PDB entry 4ZUK | X-ray diffraction, 2.00 A resolution | chains A and B of the 4 polymer chains in the assembly

Chain A (and B):
Protein: Alpha-aminoadipic semialdehyde dehydrogenase
Source organism: Homo sapiens
Notes: EC 1.2.1.31, 1.2.1.3, 1.2.1.8; chain B of this document is another copy of the same molecule, construct and numbering; everything in this record applies to it too
Reference sequence: P49419 (AL7A1_HUMAN), isoform P49419-2; residue numbers follow UniProt; this construct covers 1-511
Sequence (513 residues; row label = number of the first residue in the row; numbers below 1 keep their minus sign (Gly-1 is residue -1)):
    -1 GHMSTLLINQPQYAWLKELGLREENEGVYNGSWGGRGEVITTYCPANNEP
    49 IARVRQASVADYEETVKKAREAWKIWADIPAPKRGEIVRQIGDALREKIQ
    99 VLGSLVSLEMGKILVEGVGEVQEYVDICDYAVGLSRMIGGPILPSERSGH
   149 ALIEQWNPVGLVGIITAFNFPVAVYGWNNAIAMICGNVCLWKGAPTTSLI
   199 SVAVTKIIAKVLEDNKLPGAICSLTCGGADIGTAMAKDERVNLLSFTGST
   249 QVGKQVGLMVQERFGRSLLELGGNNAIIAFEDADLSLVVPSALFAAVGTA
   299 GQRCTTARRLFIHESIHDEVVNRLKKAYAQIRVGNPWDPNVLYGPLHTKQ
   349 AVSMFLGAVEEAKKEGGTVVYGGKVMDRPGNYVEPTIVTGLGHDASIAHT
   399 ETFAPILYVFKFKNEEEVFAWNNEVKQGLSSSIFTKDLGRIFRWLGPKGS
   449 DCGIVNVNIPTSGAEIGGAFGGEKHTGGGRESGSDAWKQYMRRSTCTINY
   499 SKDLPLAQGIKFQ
Disordered / not traced: -1 to 2
Construct notes: expression tag (-1 to 0)
Ligand contacts: NAD (nicotinamide-adenine-dinucleotide): Ile163, Thr164, Ala165, Phe166, Lys190, Gly191, Ala192, Pro193, Gly225, Gly226, Ala227, Gly230, Thr231, Phe244, Thr245, Gly246, Ser247, Val250, Val254
From the paper describing this entry:
  - catalytic residues: Cys302 (citing earlier work)
  - specificity-determining residues: Trp175 (proposed by the authors, not directly observed)

Chain A / chain B interface:
Contacting residue pairs (156):
  Trp71(A) - Pro445(B)
  Trp71(A) - Lys446(B)
  Lys72(A) - Lys446(B)  hydrogen bond (backbone-side chain)
  Ala75(A) - Pro445(B)
  Asp76(A) - Lys446(B)  salt bridge
  Leu141(A) - Gly465(B)
  Ser143(A) - Glu463(B)  hydrogen bond
  Glu144(A) - Glu463(B)  hydrogen bond (backbone-side chain)
  Arg145(A) - Ile457(B)
  Arg145(A) - Gly461(B)
  Arg145(A) - Ala462(B)
  Arg145(A) - Glu463(B)  salt bridge
  Leu150(A) - Glu463(B)
  Glu152(A) - Ser482(B)  hydrogen bond
  Gln153(A) - Leu443(B)  hydrogen bond (side chain-backbone)
  Asn155(A) - Leu443(B)  hydrogen bond (side chain-backbone)
  Asn155(A) - Gly444(B)
  Asn155(A) - Pro445(B)
  Thr248(A) - Phe262(B)
  Lys252(A) - Glu260(B)  salt bridge
  Lys252(A) - Phe262(B)
  Gly255(A) - Gln259(B)
  Leu256(A) - Leu256(B)
  Leu256(A) - Glu260(B)
  Gln259(A) - Gly255(B)
  Gln259(A) - Leu256(B)
  Gln259(A) - Leu267(B)
  Glu260(A) - Lys252(B)  salt bridge
  Glu260(A) - Leu256(B)
  Phe262(A) - Thr248(B)
  Phe262(A) - Lys252(B)
  Phe262(A) - Leu269(B)  hydrophobic
  Phe262(A) - Lys472(B)
  Phe262(A) - His473(B)
  Arg264(A) - Glu471(B)  salt bridge
  Leu267(A) - Gln259(B)
  Leu269(A) - Phe262(B)  hydrophobic
  Ser284(A) - Leu502(B)
  Leu285(A) - Asn497(B)
  Leu285(A) - Leu502(B)  hydrophobic
  Leu285(A) - Pro503(B)
  Val287(A) - Phe510(B)  hydrophobic
  Pro288(A) - Pro503(B)  hydrophobic
  Pro288(A) - Phe510(B)  hydrophobic
  Leu291(A) - Ile508(B)  hydrophobic
  Phe292(A) - Leu504(B)
  Phe292(A) - Ala505(B)
  Phe292(A) - Gln506(B)
  Arg321(A) - Gln511(B)
  Ala325(A) - Phe510(B)  hydrophobic
  Gln328(A) - Ile508(B)
  Gln328(A) - Lys509(B)  hydrogen bond (side chain-backbone)
  Arg330(A) - Gln506(B)  hydrogen bond (side chain-backbone)
  Arg330(A) - Gly507(B)
  Leu340(A) - Gln506(B)
  Leu443(A) - Ile151(B)  hydrophobic
  Leu443(A) - Gln153(B)  hydrogen bond (backbone-side chain)
  Leu443(A) - Asn155(B)  hydrogen bond (backbone-side chain)
  Leu443(A) - Cys494(B)  hydrophobic
  Leu443(A) - Ile496(B)  hydrophobic
  Gly444(A) - Asn155(B)
  Gly444(A) - Arg490(B)
  Pro445(A) - Trp71(B)
  Pro445(A) - Ala75(B)
  Pro445(A) - Asn155(B)
  Pro445(A) - Arg490(B)
  Lys446(A) - Trp71(B)
  Lys446(A) - Lys72(B)  hydrogen bond (side chain-backbone)
  Lys446(A) - Ala75(B)
  Lys446(A) - Asp76(B)  salt bridge
  Ser448(A) - Arg490(B)  hydrogen bond (backbone-side chain)
  Asp449(A) - Arg490(B)
  Cys450(A) - Ser492(B)
  Gly451(A) - Arg491(B)
  Gly451(A) - Ser492(B)
  Gly451(A) - Thr493(B)  hydrogen bond (backbone-backbone)
  Ile452(A) - Thr493(B)
  Val453(A) - Ser492(B)
  Val453(A) - Thr493(B)  hydrogen bond (backbone-backbone)
  Val453(A) - Cys494(B)
  Val453(A) - Thr495(B)
  Asn454(A) - Thr495(B)  hydrogen bond (side chain-backbone)
  Val455(A) - Thr495(B)  hydrogen bond (backbone-backbone)
  Val455(A) - Ile496(B)
  Val455(A) - Asn497(B)  hydrogen bond (backbone-backbone)
  Asn456(A) - Asn497(B)  hydrogen bond (backbone-side chain)
  Ile457(A) - Arg145(B)
  Ile457(A) - His148(B)
  Ile457(A) - Thr495(B)
  Gly461(A) - Arg145(B)
  Ala462(A) - Arg145(B)  hydrogen bond (backbone-side chain)
  Glu463(A) - Pro142(B)
  Glu463(A) - Ser143(B)  hydrogen bond
  Glu463(A) - Glu144(B)  hydrogen bond (side chain-backbone)
  Glu463(A) - Arg145(B)  salt bridge
  Glu463(A) - Leu150(B)
  Gly465(A) - Leu141(B)
  Gly466(A) - Thr493(B)
  Ala467(A) - Arg491(B)
  Ala467(A) - Thr493(B)  hydrogen bond (backbone-side chain)
  Glu471(A) - Arg264(B)  salt bridge
  Lys472(A) - Phe262(B)
  His473(A) - Phe262(B)
  Arg478(A) - Arg491(B)  hydrogen bond (side chain-backbone)
  Ser482(A) - Glu152(B)  hydrogen bond
  Ser482(A) - Arg491(B)  hydrogen bond
  Asp483(A) - Asp483(B)
  Asp483(A) - Lys486(B)  salt bridge
  Asp483(A) - Arg491(B)  salt bridge
  Lys486(A) - Asp483(B)  salt bridge
  Lys486(A) - Lys486(B)
  Arg490(A) - Gly444(B)
  Arg490(A) - Pro445(B)
  Arg490(A) - Ser448(B)  hydrogen bond (side chain-backbone)
  Arg491(A) - Gly451(B)
  Arg491(A) - Ala467(B)
  Arg491(A) - Arg478(B)  hydrogen bond (backbone-side chain)
  Arg491(A) - Ser482(B)  hydrogen bond
  Arg491(A) - Asp483(B)  salt bridge
  Ser492(A) - Cys450(B)
  Ser492(A) - Gly451(B)
  Ser492(A) - Val453(B)
  Thr493(A) - Gly451(B)  hydrogen bond (backbone-backbone)
  Thr493(A) - Ile452(B)
  Thr493(A) - Val453(B)  hydrogen bond (backbone-backbone)
  Thr493(A) - Ala467(B)  hydrogen bond (side chain-backbone)
  Cys494(A) - Leu443(B)  hydrophobic
  Cys494(A) - Val453(B)
  Thr495(A) - Val453(B)
  Thr495(A) - Asn454(B)  hydrogen bond (backbone-side chain)
  Thr495(A) - Val455(B)  hydrogen bond (backbone-backbone)
  Thr495(A) - Ile457(B)
  Ile496(A) - Leu443(B)  hydrophobic
  Ile496(A) - Val455(B)
  Asn497(A) - Leu285(B)
  Asn497(A) - Val455(B)  hydrogen bond (backbone-backbone)
  Asn497(A) - Asn456(B)  hydrogen bond (side chain-backbone)
  Asp501(A) - Leu285(B)
  Leu502(A) - Ser284(B)
  Leu502(A) - Leu285(B)
  Pro503(A) - Leu285(B)
  Pro503(A) - Ser289(B)
  Leu504(A) - Phe292(B)
  Ala505(A) - Phe292(B)
  Gln506(A) - Phe292(B)
  Gln506(A) - Leu340(B)
  Ile508(A) - Leu291(B)  hydrophobic
  Ile508(A) - Ala325(B)
  Ile508(A) - Gln328(B)
  Ile508(A) - Ile329(B)  hydrophobic
  Lys509(A) - Gln328(B)  hydrogen bond (backbone-side chain)
  Phe510(A) - Val287(B)  hydrophobic
  Phe510(A) - Pro288(B)  hydrophobic
  Phe510(A) - Phe292(B)  hydrophobic
  Phe510(A) - Ala325(B)  hydrophobic
  Gln511(A) - Arg321(B)
Interface residues without a listed pair, chain A (87 interface residues in all): Pro142, His148, Ile151, Pro156, Arg261, Asp282, Ser289, Ile329, Gly475
Interface residues without a listed pair, chain B (88 interface residues in all): Pro156, Arg261, Asp282, Lys324, Asp449, Gly466, Gly475, Asp501
Interface features reported in the paper:
  - pairs named by the authors: Lys509(A)-Gln328(B) (backbone contact)

Summary:
87 residues of chain A face 88 of chain B across their interface; the contacts include 36 hydrogen bonds and
12 salt bridges. Polar pairs include Asp76(A)-Lys446(B), Arg145(A)-Glu463(B) and Lys252(A)-Glu260(B). The
authors report a backbone contact between Lys509(A) and Gln328(B). Chain A binds NAD. The paper reports the
catalytic residue Cys302(A); the specificity determinant Trp175(A).
Both chains are Alpha-aminoadipic semialdehyde dehydrogenase (Homo sapiens). Entry 4ZUK (Structure ALDH7A1
complexed with NAD+) was determined by X-ray diffraction together with 4ZUL, 4ZVW, 4ZVX and 4ZVY from the same
study.
